9F9P - chains B and C of the 28 polymer chains in the assembly; structure by electron microscopy, 2.25 A resolution.

[Chain B]
Molecule: Proteasome subunit alpha type
From: Trypanosoma cruzi
Reference sequence: A0A2V2V7B1 (A0A2V2V7B1_TRYCR); numbering as in UniProt (aligned over 1-231)
Sequence (231 residues; row label = number of the first residue in the row):
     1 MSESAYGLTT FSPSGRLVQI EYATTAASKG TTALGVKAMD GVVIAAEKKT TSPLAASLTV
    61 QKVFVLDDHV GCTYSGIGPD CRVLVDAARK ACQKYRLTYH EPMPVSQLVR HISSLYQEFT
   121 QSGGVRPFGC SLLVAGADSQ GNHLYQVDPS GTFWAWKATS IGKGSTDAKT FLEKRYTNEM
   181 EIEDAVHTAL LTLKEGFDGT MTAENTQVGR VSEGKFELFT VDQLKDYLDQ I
Not modelled in the structure: 1-3

[Chain C]
Molecule: Proteasome subunit alpha type
From: Trypanosoma cruzi
Reference sequence: A0A2V2VJR6 (A0A2V2VJR6_TRYCR); numbering as in UniProt (aligned over 1-286)
Sequence (286 residues; row label = number of the first residue in the row):
     1 MSSRYDSRTT TFSPEGRLYQ VEYAEEAISQ AGTVIGILTT GGVVLGAEKG VQNSLFDSEN
    61 MEDKNISGEK MYKIASHIGC SVAGVTSDAY ALLNYARLSA NRHHYTYQEP MAAEDLCRLL
   121 CDEKQLYTQY GGVRPFGVSF LLAGWDRHHG YQLYHTDTSG NYNAWRAYAI GQNDQVAQSL
   181 LKRDWKPELT LDEGIVLCLR VLGKTMDTVK LSAERLEVAV LHKVPAPATQ KLLEPYGVLP
   241 KTVPEFKILR ETDLKPLIAE ADRQREAEEA AEAEKEKKKE QKLTSS
Not modelled in the structure: 1, 273-286

[Chain B / chain C interface]
Residue-residue contacts - 49 pairs, chain B then chain C:
  Ser4(B) with Ser2(C), hydrogen bond
  Tyr6(B) with Ser2(C), hydrogen bond (side chain-backbone); Tyr5(C); Asp6(C); Gly132(C)
  Gly7(B) with Gly132(C), hydrogen bond (backbone-backbone)
  Thr9(B) with Arg134(C)
  Thr10(B) with Ser7(C); Gln20(C)
  Phe11(B) with Gln20(C), hydrogen bond (backbone-side chain); Tyr23(C), hydrophobic; Ala24(C), hydrophobic; Pro135(C); Gly137(C)
  Ser12(B) with Tyr23(C)
  Pro13(B) with Tyr23(C), hydrophobic; Glu26(C)
  Gly15(B) with Tyr23(C); Ala27(C)
  Leu17(B) with Arg134(C)
  Lys37(B) with Asp57(C), salt bridge
  Ser106(B) with Glu59(C); Met61(C)
  Arg110(B) with Glu59(C), salt bridge
  Gln117(B) with Ser87(C); Asp88(C), hydrogen bond
  Thr120(B) with Arg134(C), hydrogen bond (backbone-side chain)
  Gln121(B) with Tyr127(C); Val133(C); Arg134(C), hydrogen bond (side chain-backbone); Phe136(C)
  Ser122(B) with Val133(C)
  Gly123(B) with Val133(C)
  Gln140(B) with Asn60(C), hydrogen bond (backbone-side chain)
  His143(B) with Glu59(C)
  Tyr145(B) with Glu59(C), hydrogen bond
  Ser150(B) with Ser87(C), hydrogen bond (backbone-side chain)
  Ala155(B) with Asp57(C), hydrogen bond (backbone-backbone)
  Trp156(B) with Asn53(C); Leu55(C); Phe56(C), hydrophobic; Asp57(C)
  Lys157(B) with Leu55(C), hydrogen bond (backbone-backbone); Phe56(C); Asp57(C)
  Ala158(B) with Leu55(C)
  Glu173(B) with Asn53(C); Ser54(C)
  Tyr176(B) with Leu55(C), hydrophobic
Interface residues without a listed pair, chain B (34 interface residues in all): Ala5, Ser14, Gly151, Thr152, Phe153, Lys169
Interface residues without a listed pair, chain C (36 interface residues in all): Ser3, Thr9, Gln30, Ser58, Glu62, Val85, Thr86, Tyr90, Ala91, Gly131

[In short]
Chain B and chain C form an interface of 34 and 36 residues respectively, with 12 hydrogen bonds and 2 salt
bridges. Polar pairs include Lys37(B)-Asp57(C), Arg110(B)-Glu59(C) and Ser4(B)-Ser2(C).
Here chain B is Proteasome subunit alpha type and chain C is Proteasome subunit alpha type, both from
Trypanosoma cruzi. Entry 9F9P (CryoEM structure of recombinant Trypanosoma cruzi apo proteasome 20S subunit)
was determined by electron microscopy, deposited together with 9F9T.
